Entry 1ZMH (X-ray diffraction, 1.50 A resolution); this record covers chains A and B.

[Chain A (and B)]
Molecule: Neutrophil defensin 2
From: Homo sapiens
Notes: chain B of this document is another copy of the same molecule, construct and numbering; everything in this record applies to it too
UniProt: P59666 (DEF3_HUMAN); residues 1-29 here correspond to UniProt positions 66-94 (UniProt number = residue number + 65)
Amino-acid sequence (29 residues; numbered 1 to 29; the number before each row is that of its first residue):
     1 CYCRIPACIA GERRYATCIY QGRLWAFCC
Disulfide bonds: Cys1-Cys29, Cys3-Cys18, Cys8-Cys28
Modified / non-standard residues: Ala16 (d-alanine; DAL)
Differences from the reference sequence: engineered mutation Ala16 (Gly81 in P59666)

[Interface between chain A and chain B]
Contacting residue pairs (12):
  Cys3(A) with Phe27(B), hydrophobic
  Tyr15(A) with Tyr20(B)
  Ala16(A) with Ile19(B)
  Thr17(A) with Cys18(B); Ile19(B), hydrogen bond (backbone-backbone)
  Cys18(A) with Thr17(B)
  Ile19(A) with Ala16(B); Thr17(B), hydrogen bond (backbone-backbone)
  Tyr20(A) with Tyr15(B); Phe27(B), hydrophobic
  Phe27(A) with Cys3(B), hydrophobic; Tyr20(B), hydrophobic
Other interface residues (no listed pair), chain A (9 interface residues in all): Cys29
Other interface residues (no listed pair), chain B (9 interface residues in all): Gln21

[Summary]
Chain A and chain B each contribute 9 residues to their interface, with 2 hydrogen bonds. Its one hydrogen
bond, Thr17(A)-Ile19(B), is backbone to backbone.
Chain A and chain B are both Neutrophil defensin 2 (Homo sapiens); the structure, Crystal structure of human
neutrophil peptide 2, HNP-2 (variant Gly16-> D-Ala), was determined by X-ray diffraction (same publication as
1ZMI and 1ZMK).
